PDB entry 3O3F | X-ray diffraction, 2.00 A resolution | chains A and D of the 3 polymer chains in the assembly

# Chain A
Molecule: Ribonuclease HII
Source organism: Thermotoga maritima
Notes: EC 3.1.26.4
Reference sequence: Q9X017 (RNH2_THEMA); numbering as in UniProt (aligned over 2-223)
Chain sequence (222 residues; row label = number of the first residue in the row):
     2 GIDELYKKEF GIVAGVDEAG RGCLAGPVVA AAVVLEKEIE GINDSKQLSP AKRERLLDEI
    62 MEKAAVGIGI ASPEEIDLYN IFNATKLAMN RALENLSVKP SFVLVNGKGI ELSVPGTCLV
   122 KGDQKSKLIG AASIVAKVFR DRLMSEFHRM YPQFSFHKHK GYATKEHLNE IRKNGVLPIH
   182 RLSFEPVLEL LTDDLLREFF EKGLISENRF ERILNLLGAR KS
Sequence notes: engineered mutation Asn107 (Asp in Q9X017)
Bound ions: Mg2+: Asp18, Glu19 (shared with C6(D), DT7(D) of chain D)
Curated features (UniProtKB/Swiss-Prot):
  - binding site (a divalent metal cation): Asp18, Glu19
Reported in the primary citation:
  - Mg2+ coordination: Asp18
  - binding site for the 12-nt DNA/RNA hybrid strand (chain D): Gly21, Arg22, Lys47, Lys122, Lys138, Tyr163
  - specificity-determining residues: Tyr163
  - conformationally variable residues (order/disorder transition): Glu41 to Pro51
  - binding site for the 12-nt DNA strand: Pro187
  - mutagenesis - Y163F: decreased catalytic activity on all tested substrates
  - mutagenesis - G21S: decreased catalytic activity on RNA/DNA and DNA-RNA/DNA
  - mutagenesis - G21S: decreased catalytic activity on Mg2+
  - mutagenesis - G21S: unchanged catalytic activity on Mn2+
  - mutagenesis - R22A: unchanged catalytic activity on most substrates
  - mutagenesis - R22A: decreased catalytic activity on DNA5-RNA7/DNA12 hybrid
  - mutagenesis - G21S: decreased catalytic activity on (5')RNA-DNA(3') junction

# Chain D
Molecule: 12-nt DNA/RNA hybrid strand
Sequence (12 nucleotides; row label = number of the first residue in the row):
     1 GACACCTGAT TC
Bound ions: Mg2+: C6, DT7 (shared with Asp18(A), Glu19(A) of chain A)

# How chain A and chain D interact
Residue-residue contacts (30; chain A residue first):
  Asp18(A) with C6(D), phosphate contact
  Glu19(A) with DC5(D), phosphate contact; C6(D), sugar contact; DT7(D), phosphate contact
  Ala20(A) with C6(D), phosphate contact; DT7(D), phosphate contact
  Gly21(A) with C6(D), hydrogen bond to the sugar
  Arg22(A) with DC5(D), sugar contact; C6(D), hydrogen bond to the sugar
  Gly23(A) with C6(D), hydrogen bond to the sugar
  Lys47(A) with C6(D), salt bridge to the phosphate; DT7(D), phosphate contact
  Asn107(A) with DC5(D), phosphate contact; C6(D), hydrogen bond to the phosphate
  Gly108(A) with DC5(D), sugar contact
  Lys109(A) with DA4(D), sugar contact
  Val121(A) with DA4(D), sugar contact; DC5(D), phosphate contact
  Lys122(A) with DC5(D), hydrogen bond to the phosphate
  Asp124(A) with C6(D), phosphate contact
  Lys138(A) with DT7(D), hydrogen bond to the phosphate; DG8(D), salt bridge to the phosphate
  Lys159(A) with DG8(D), phosphate contact; DA9(D), phosphate contact
  His160(A) with DG8(D), sugar contact
  Lys161(A) with DG8(D), phosphate contact
  Tyr163(A) with C6(D), hydrogen bond to the sugar; DT7(D), sugar contact; DG8(D), sugar contact
  Thr165(A) with DG8(D), phosphate contact
Also at the interface, not in a pair above, chain A (22 interface residues in all): Cys24, Leu120, Gly123
Also at the interface, not in a pair above, chain D (7 interface residues in all): DC3

# In short
The interface between chain A and chain D involves 22 residues on one side and 7 on the other; the contacts
include 7 hydrogen bonds and 2 salt bridges. Among the polar pairs are Gly21(A)-C6(D), Arg22(A)-C6(D) and
Gly23(A)-C6(D). The paper reports a binding site for the 12-nt DNA/RNA hybrid strand (chain D) at Gly21(A),
Arg22(A) and Lys47(A) among others; Y163F of chain A reduces catalytic activity on all tested substrates; 3
substitutions were tested in all.
Here chain A is Ribonuclease HII (Thermotoga maritima) and chain D is a 12-nt DNA/RNA hybrid strand. Entry
3O3F (T. maritima RNase H2 D107N in complex with nucleic acid substrate and magnesium ions) was determined by
X-ray diffraction (same publication as 3O3H).
